Entry 7K8L (X-ray diffraction, 2.80 A resolution); this record covers chain A.

# Chain A
Name: Beta-lactamase
Organism: Mycobacterium tuberculosis
Notes: EC 3.5.2.6
UniProt: A0A655AHQ9 (A0A655AHQ9_MYCTX); residues 27-293 here correspond to UniProt positions 4-270 (UniProt number = residue number - 23)
Chain sequence (267 residues; each row starts with the number of its first residue):
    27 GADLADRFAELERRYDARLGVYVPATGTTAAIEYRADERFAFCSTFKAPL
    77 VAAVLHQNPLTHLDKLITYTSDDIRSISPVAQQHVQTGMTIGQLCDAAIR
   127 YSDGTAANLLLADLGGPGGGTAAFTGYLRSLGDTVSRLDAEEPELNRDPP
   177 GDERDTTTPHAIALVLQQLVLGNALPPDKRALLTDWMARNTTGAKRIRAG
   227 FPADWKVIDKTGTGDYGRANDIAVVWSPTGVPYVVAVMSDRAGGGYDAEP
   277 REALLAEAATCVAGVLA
Disordered / not traced: 27-28
Reported in the primary citation:
  - binding site for phosphate ion: Ser-70
  - catalytic residues: Ser-70 (citing earlier work)

# Summary
From the paper: the catalytic residue Ser-70; a binding site for phosphate ion at Ser-70.
Chain A is Beta-lactamase (Mycobacterium tuberculosis); the structure, Beta-lactamase, Unmixed, was determined
by X-ray diffraction (same publication as 7K8E, 7K8F, 7K8H and 7K8K).
